PDB entry 5CPH | X-ray diffraction, 1.20 A resolution | chain A

== Chain A ==
Protein: DNA gyrase subunit B
Source organism: Staphylococcus aureus
Notes: EC 5.99.1.3; fragment: ATP binding domain, (delta 105-127)
UniProtKB: P0A0K8 (GYRB_STAAU); numbering as in UniProt; present here: 2-104, 128-234
Amino-acid sequence (212 residues; numbered 0 to 234; 23 numbers in that range are skipped by the numbering (no residue carries them; nothing is unmodelled there); the number before each row is that of its first residue; numbering starts at 0):
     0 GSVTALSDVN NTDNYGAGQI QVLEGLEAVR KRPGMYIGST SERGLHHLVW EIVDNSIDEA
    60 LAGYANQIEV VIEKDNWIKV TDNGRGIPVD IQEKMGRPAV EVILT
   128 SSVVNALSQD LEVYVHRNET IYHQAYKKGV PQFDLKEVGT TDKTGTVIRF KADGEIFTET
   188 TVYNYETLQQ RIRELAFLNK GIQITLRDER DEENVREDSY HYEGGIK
Disordered / not traced: 0-15, 231-234
Differences from the reference sequence: expression tag (0-1)
Small-molecule neighbours: fragment (EVO; (3E)-3-(pyridin-3-ylmethylidene)-1,3-dihydro-2H-indol-2-one): Ile51, Asn54, Ser55, Glu58, Asp81, Ile86, Pro87, Ile102, Leu103, Thr173, Ile175

== Overview ==
Chain A binds fragment.
Chain A is DNA gyrase subunit B (Staphylococcus aureus); the structure, Crystal structure of the ATP binding
domain of S. aureus GyrB complexed with a fragment, was determined by X-ray diffraction (same publication as
5CTU, 5CTW, 5CTX and 5CTY).
